8E2L - chains C and M of the 7 polymer chains in the assembly; structure by electron microscopy, 3.51 A resolution.

== Chain C ==
Name: Twinkle mtDNA helicase
Source organism: Lates calcarifer
Reference sequence: A0A4W6C5C5 (A0A4W6C5C5_LATCA); residues 1-517 here correspond to UniProt positions 128-644 (UniProt number = residue number + 127)
Amino-acid sequence (542 residues; each row starts with the number of its first residue):
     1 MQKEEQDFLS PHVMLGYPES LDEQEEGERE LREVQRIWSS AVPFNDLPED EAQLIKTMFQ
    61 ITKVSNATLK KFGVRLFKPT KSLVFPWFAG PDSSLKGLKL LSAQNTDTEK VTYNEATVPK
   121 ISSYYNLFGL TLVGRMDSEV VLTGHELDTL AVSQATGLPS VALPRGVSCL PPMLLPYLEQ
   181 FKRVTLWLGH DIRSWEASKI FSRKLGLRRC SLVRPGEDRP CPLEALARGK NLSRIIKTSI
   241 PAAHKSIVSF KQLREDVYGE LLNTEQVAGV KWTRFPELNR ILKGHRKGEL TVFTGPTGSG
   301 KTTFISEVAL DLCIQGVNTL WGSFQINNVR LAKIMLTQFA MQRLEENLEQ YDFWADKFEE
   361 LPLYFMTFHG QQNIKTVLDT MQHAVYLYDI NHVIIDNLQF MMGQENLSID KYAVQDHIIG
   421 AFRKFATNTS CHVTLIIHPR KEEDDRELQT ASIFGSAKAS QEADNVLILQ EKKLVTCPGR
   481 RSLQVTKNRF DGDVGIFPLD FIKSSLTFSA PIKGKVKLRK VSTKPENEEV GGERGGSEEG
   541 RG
Not modelled in the structure: 1-47, 405-408, 513-542
Construct notes: engineered mutation Gln325 (Glu452 in A0A4W6C5C5)
Ion coordination: Mg2+: Thr302, Gln325 (together with ATP)
Small-molecule neighbours:
  - ATP (adenosine-5'-triphosphate), molecule 1: Pro296, Thr297, Gly298, Ser299, Gly300, Lys301, Thr302, Thr303, Gln325, Asn397, His438, Gly479, Arg481, Phe501, Lys503, Leu506, Phe508
  - ATP, molecule 2: Gln461, Lys487, Asn488, Arg489, Asp491, Gly492
From the paper describing this entry:
  - binding site for ATP: Lys301, Gln325, His438, Gln461, Arg481, Lys487, Arg489, Phe501
  - Mg2+ coordination: Thr302, Gln325
  - Mg2+ coordination through a water molecule: Asp396
  - mutagenesis - R481A (10-fold), F501A (10-fold), F501Y: decreased binding to ATP
  - mutagenesis - H438A, R489A: decreased catalytic activity on ATP
  - mutagenesis - H438A, R440A, S456A, R489A: abolished binding to the 15-nt DNA strand (chain M)
  - binding site for the 15-nt DNA strand (chain M): Tyr412, Arg440, Lys441, Gly455, Ser456, Ala457
  - mutagenesis - R440A, S456A: abolished catalytic activity
  - mutagenesis - K441A: decreased expression
  - self-association interface (contacts with another copy of this molecule); pairs are residue here / residue on that copy: Trp195-Tyr386, Lys199-Leu387, Arg254-Asp352 (salt bridge), Trp195, Ile247, Phe250, Leu261
  - mutagenesis - W195L, K199E, Y386A, Y388C: decreased catalytic activity
  - disease-associated variants - W195L, K199E, Y388C: decreased catalytic activity
  - mutagenesis - Y386A: decreased stability
  - disease-associated variants - W195L, K199E, Y388C: decreased stability
  - mutagenesis - E325Q: abolished catalytic activity on ATP
  - mutagenesis - E325Q: unchanged binding to the 15-nt DNA strand (chain M)
  - catalytic residues: His438

== Chain M ==
Molecule: 15-nt DNA strand
Sequence (15 nucleotides; row label = number of the first residue in the row):
     6 TTTTTTTTTT TTTTT
Not modelled in the structure: 18-20

== Interface between chain C and chain M ==
Contacting residue pairs - 12 pairs, chain C then chain M:
  Tyr412(C) - DT12(M)  base contact
  Tyr412(C) - DT13(M)  hydrogen bond to the sugar
  Arg440(C) - DT13(M)  salt bridge to the phosphate
  Lys441(C) - DT14(M)  phosphate contact
  Lys441(C) - DT15(M)  salt bridge to the phosphate
  Ile453(C) - DT13(M)  phosphate contact
  Phe454(C) - DT13(M)  sugar contact
  Phe454(C) - DT14(M)  phosphate contact
  Gly455(C) - DT12(M)  phosphate contact
  Gly455(C) - DT13(M)  hydrogen bond to the phosphate
  Ser456(C) - DT12(M)  hydrogen bond to the phosphate
  Ala457(C) - DT12(M)  hydrogen bond to the phosphate

== In short ==
8 residues of chain C face 4 of chain M across their interface; the contacts include 4 hydrogen bonds and 2
salt bridges. Polar contacts include Tyr412(C)-DT13(M), Gly455(C)-DT13(M) and Ser456(C)-DT12(M). From the
paper: the catalytic residue His438(C); H438A, R440A and S456A of chain C, among others, abolish binding to
the 15-nt DNA strand (chain M); 13 substitutions were tested in all.
Chain C is Twinkle mtDNA helicase (Lates calcarifer) and chain M is a 15-nt DNA strand; the structure,
Structure of Lates calcarifer Twinkle helicase with ATP and DNA, was determined by electron microscopy.
